PDB entry 8YAB | electron microscopy, 3.26 A resolution | chains A and C of the 5 polymer chains in the assembly

Chain A:
Molecule: AP-5 complex subunit zeta-1
Source organism: Mus musculus
Reference sequence: Q3U829 (AP5Z1_MOUSE); residues 3-808 here correspond to UniProt positions 2-807 (UniProt number = residue number - 1)
Amino-acid sequence (808 residues; each row starts with the number of its first residue):
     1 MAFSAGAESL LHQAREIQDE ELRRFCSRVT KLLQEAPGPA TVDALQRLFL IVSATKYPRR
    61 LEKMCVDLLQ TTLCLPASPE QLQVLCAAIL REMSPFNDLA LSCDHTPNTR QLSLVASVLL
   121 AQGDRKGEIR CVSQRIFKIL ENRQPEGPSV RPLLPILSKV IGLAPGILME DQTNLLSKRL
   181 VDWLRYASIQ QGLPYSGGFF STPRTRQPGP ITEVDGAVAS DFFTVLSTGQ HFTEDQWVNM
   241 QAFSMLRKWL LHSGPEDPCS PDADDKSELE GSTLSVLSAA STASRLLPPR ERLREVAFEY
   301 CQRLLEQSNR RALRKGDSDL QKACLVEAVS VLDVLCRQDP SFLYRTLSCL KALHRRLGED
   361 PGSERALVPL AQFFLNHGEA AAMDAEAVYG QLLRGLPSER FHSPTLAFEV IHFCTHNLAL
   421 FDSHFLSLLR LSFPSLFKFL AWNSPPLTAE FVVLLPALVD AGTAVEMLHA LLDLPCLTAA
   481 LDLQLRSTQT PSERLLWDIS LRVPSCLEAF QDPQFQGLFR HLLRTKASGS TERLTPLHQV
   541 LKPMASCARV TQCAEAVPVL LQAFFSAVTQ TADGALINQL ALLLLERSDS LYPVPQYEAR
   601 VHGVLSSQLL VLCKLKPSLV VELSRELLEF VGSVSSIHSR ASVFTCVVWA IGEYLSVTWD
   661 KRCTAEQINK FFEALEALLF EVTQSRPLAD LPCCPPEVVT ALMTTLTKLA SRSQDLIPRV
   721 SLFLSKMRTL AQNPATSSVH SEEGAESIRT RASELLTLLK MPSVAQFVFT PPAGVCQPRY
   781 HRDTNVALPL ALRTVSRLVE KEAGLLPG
Unresolved in the structure: 1, 145-148, 186-222, 227-232, 254-288, 308-316, 378-381, 659-660, 684-691, 733-743, 789-808
Differences from the reference sequence: initiating methionine (1); expression tag (2)

Chain C:
Molecule: AP-5 complex subunit sigma-1
Source organism: Homo sapiens
Reference sequence: Q9NUS5 (AP5S1_HUMAN); residue numbers follow UniProt; this construct covers 1-200
Amino-acid sequence (200 residues; numbered 1 to 200; the number before each row is that of its first residue):
     1 MVHAFLIHTL RAPNTEDTGL CRVLYSCVFG AEKSPDDPRP HGAERDRLLR KEQILAVARQ
    61 VESMCRLQQQ ASGRPPMDLQ PQSSDEQVPL HEAPRGAFRL AAENPFQEPR TVVWLGVLSL
   121 GFALVLDAHE NLLLAEGTLR LLTRLLLDHL RLLAPSTSLL LRADRIEGIL TRFLPHGQLL
   181 FLNDQFVQGL EKEFSAAWPR
Unresolved in the structure: 14-18, 35, 78-88, 200

How chain A and chain C interact:
Contacting residue pairs (79):
  Ala2(A) - Leu152(C)  hydrogen bond (backbone-backbone)
  Ala2(A) - Ser156(C)
  Phe3(A) - Ser156(C)
  Ser4(A) - Ser156(C)
  Ser4(A) - Thr157(C)
  Gly6(A) - Thr157(C)
  Ala7(A) - Ser156(C)
  Ala7(A) - Thr157(C)
  Ala7(A) - Leu160(C)
  Leu10(A) - Thr157(C)
  Leu10(A) - Leu161(C)  hydrophobic
  Leu11(A) - Leu24(C)  hydrophobic
  Leu11(A) - Leu160(C)  hydrophobic
  Gln46(A) - Leu161(C)  hydrogen bond (side chain-backbone)
  Gln46(A) - Arg162(C)
  Phe49(A) - Ala163(C)  hydrophobic
  Leu50(A) - Leu160(C)
  Val52(A) - Arg47(C)  hydrogen bond (backbone-side chain)
  Thr55(A) - Arg47(C)  hydrogen bond (backbone-side chain)
  Lys56(A) - Arg47(C)  hydrogen bond (backbone-side chain)
  Lys56(A) - Lys51(C)
  Pro58(A) - Glu44(C)
  Arg91(A) - Arg50(C)
  Glu92(A) - Arg47(C)  salt bridge
  Pro95(A) - Ala43(C)
  Pro95(A) - Asp46(C)
  Ser113(A) - His176(C)
  Ser117(A) - His176(C)
  Leu120(A) - Ala31(C)
  Ala121(A) - Arg50(C)
  Arg125(A) - His41(C)
  Pro155(A) - Pro175(C)
  Pro155(A) - His176(C)
  Ile156(A) - His176(C)  hydrogen bond (backbone-side chain)
  Ser158(A) - Gln178(C)  hydrogen bond
  Lys159(A) - Val2(C)
  Lys159(A) - Phe29(C)
  Lys159(A) - His176(C)
  Leu163(A) - Ala31(C)
  Thr224(A) - Gln185(C)
  Val225(A) - Asn183(C)
  Val225(A) - Gln185(C)  hydrogen bond (backbone-side chain)
  Gln236(A) - Phe186(C)
  Gln241(A) - Leu180(C)
  Phe243(A) - Phe181(C)
  Ser244(A) - Gln178(C)
  Ser244(A) - Leu179(C)  hydrogen bond (side chain-backbone)
  Ser244(A) - Leu180(C)
  Ser244(A) - Phe181(C)
  Lys248(A) - Met1(C)
  Lys322(A) - Leu133(C)
  Ala323(A) - Asn131(C)  hydrogen bond (backbone-side chain)
  Ala323(A) - Leu133(C)  hydrophobic
  Ala323(A) - Leu134(C)
  Val326(A) - Asn131(C)
  Val326(A) - Leu133(C)  hydrophobic
  Glu327(A) - Asn131(C)
  Glu327(A) - Phe181(C)
  Arg365(A) - Leu133(C)
  Pro404(A) - Gln68(C)
  Thr405(A) - Gly96(C)
  Thr405(A) - Ala97(C)
  Thr405(A) - Glu136(C)  hydrogen bond
  Phe408(A) - Ala97(C)
  Phe408(A) - Phe98(C)
  Phe408(A) - Arg99(C)
  His412(A) - Arg99(C)  hydrogen bond
  Pro445(A) - Leu67(C)  hydrophobic
  Pro446(A) - Ala97(C)
  Leu495(A) - Arg74(C)
  Leu495(A) - Pro75(C)
  Trp497(A) - Ser72(C)
  Trp497(A) - Gly73(C)
  Trp497(A) - Arg74(C)
  Ala548(A) - Gln70(C)
  Arg549(A) - Ala71(C)  hydrogen bond (side chain-backbone)
  Arg549(A) - Ser72(C)  hydrogen bond (side chain-backbone)
  Gln552(A) - Leu67(C)  hydrogen bond (side chain-backbone)
  Gln552(A) - Ala71(C)
Interface residues without a listed pair, chain A (66 interface residues in all): Ser53, Tyr57, Gln81, Val84, Leu85, Ser94, Ala116, Gln122, Gly123, Trp237, Met240, Met245, Leu304, Asp319, Cys324, Asp498
Interface residues without a listed pair, chain C (60 interface residues in all): Gly30, Leu48, Met64, Arg95, Thr111, Leu120, His129, Leu132, Gly137, Leu153, Ala154, Asp164, Glu167, Thr171, Gly177, Trp198

In short:
The interface between chain A and chain C involves 66 residues on one side and 60 on the other, with 15
hydrogen bonds and 1 salt bridge. Polar pairs include Glu92(A)-Arg47(C), Gln46(A)-Leu161(C) and
Val52(A)-Arg47(C).
Chain A is AP-5 complex subunit zeta-1 (Mus musculus) and chain C is AP-5 complex subunit sigma-1 (Homo
sapiens); the structure, AP5 complex bound to SPG11-SPG15, was determined by electron microscopy, deposited
together with 8YAD and 8YAH.
